7PGH - chains A and G of the 8 polymer chains in the assembly; structure by X-ray diffraction, 4.19 A resolution (low resolution: residue-level contacts below are approximate; hydrogen-bond / salt-bridge calls are withheld).

== Chain A (and G) ==
Name: Ion transport protein, Voltage-gated sodium channel subunit
From: Alkalilimnicola ehrlichii (strain ATCC BAA-1101 / DSM 17681 / MLHE-1)
Notes: chain G of this document is another copy of the same molecule, construct and numbering; everything in this record applies to it too
UniProt: chimeric construct of Q0ABW0, Q6TMY8: residues 142-245 from Q0ABW0 (Q0ABW0_ALKEH) positions 142-245 (same numbers); residues 246-279 from Q6TMY8 positions 225-258 (UniProt number = residue number - 21)
Amino-acid sequence (143 residues; row label = number of the first residue in the row):
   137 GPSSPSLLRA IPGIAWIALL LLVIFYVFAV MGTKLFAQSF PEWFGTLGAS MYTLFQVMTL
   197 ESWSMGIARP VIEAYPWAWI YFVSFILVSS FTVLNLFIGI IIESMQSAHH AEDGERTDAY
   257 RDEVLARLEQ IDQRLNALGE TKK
Unresolved in the structure: 137-143, 275-279 (chain G: 137-143, 273-279)
Differences from the reference sequence: expression tag (137-141); conflict Ser-142 (Ala in Q0ABW0)
Modified residues: Mse-167, Mse-187, Mse-194, Mse-201, Mse-241 (selenomethionine; parent Met)
Reported in the primary citation:
  - conformationally variable residues (side-chain flip): Trp-199
  - contacts within the chain: Ile-222/Ser-226 (hydrogen bond) (from molecular simulation)

== Interface between chain A and chain G ==
Contacting residue pairs (28):
  Pro-177(A) with Gly-202(G); Arg-205(G); Pro-206(G)
  Glu-178(A) with Glu-178(G); Trp-199(G); Gly-202(G); Ile-203(G)
  Trp-179(A) with Glu-197(G); Ser-198(G); Trp-199(G)
  Tyr-188(A) with Glu-197(G); Trp-199(G)
  Thr-189(A) with Trp-199(G)
  Gln-192(A) with Trp-199(G)
  Glu-197(A) with Tyr-188(G)
  Trp-199(A) with Glu-178(G); Trp-179(G); Gln-192(G); Ser-200(G); Ile-203(G)
  Gly-202(A) with Pro-177(G); Glu-178(G); Ile-203(G)
  Ile-203(A) with Trp-199(G); Ile-203(G)
  Arg-205(A) with Pro-177(G)
  Pro-206(A) with Glu-178(G); Pro-206(G)
Other interface residues (no listed pair), chain A (13 interface residues in all): Leu-196
Other interface residues (no listed pair), chain G (14 interface residues in all): Thr-189

== Summary ==
13 residues of chain A and 14 residues of chain G are in contact. From the paper: conformational variability
at Trp-199(A); contacts within the chain involving Ser-226(A) and Ile-222(A).
Both chains are Ion transport protein, Voltage-gated sodium channel subunit (Alkalilimnicola ehrlichii (strain
ATCC BAA-1101 / DSM 17681 / MLHE-1)). Entry 7PGH (NaVAe1/Sp1CTDp (DDM)) was determined by X-ray diffraction
together with 7PGG, 7PG8, 7PGF and 7PGI from the same study.
